8IXK - chains Z and E of the 25 polymer chains in the assembly; structure by electron microscopy, 3.30 A resolution.

# Chain Z (and E)
Name: Head virion protein G6P
Source organism: Inovirus M13
Notes: chain E of this document is another copy of the same molecule, construct and numbering; everything in this record applies to it too
Reference sequence: P69532 (G6P_BPM13); residues 1-112 here = UniProt positions 1-112
Amino-acid sequence (112 residues; each row starts with the number of its first residue):
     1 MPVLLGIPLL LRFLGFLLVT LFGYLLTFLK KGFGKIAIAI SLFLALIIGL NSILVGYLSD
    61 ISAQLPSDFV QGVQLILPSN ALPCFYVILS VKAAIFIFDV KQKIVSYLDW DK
Disordered / not traced: 1, 111-112

# How chain Z and chain E interact
Residue-residue contacts - 29 pairs, chain Z then chain E:
  Leu-4(Z) / Leu-4(E)  hydrophobic
  Leu-5(Z) / Pro-2(E)
  Leu-5(Z) / Val-3(E)  hydrophobic
  Leu-5(Z) / Leu-4(E)
  Gly-6(Z) / Val-3(E)
  Leu-9(Z) / Val-3(E)  hydrophobic
  Leu-9(Z) / Leu-11(E)  hydrophobic
  Leu-10(Z) / Leu-10(E)  hydrophobic
  Leu-10(Z) / Leu-11(E)  hydrophobic
  Phe-13(Z) / Leu-11(E)  hydrophobic
  Leu-21(Z) / Leu-18(E)  hydrophobic
  Lys-35(Z) / Leu-108(E)  hydrogen bond (side chain-backbone)
  Ala-39(Z) / Leu-108(E)  hydrophobic
  Phe-43(Z) / Gln-102(E)
  Leu-46(Z) / Phe-98(E)
  Leu-46(Z) / Lys-101(E)
  Leu-46(Z) / Gln-102(E)
  Leu-50(Z) / Ile-95(E)  hydrophobic
  Leu-54(Z) / Val-91(E)  hydrophobic
  Tyr-57(Z) / Val-87(E)  hydrophobic
  Tyr-57(Z) / Ser-90(E)
  Tyr-57(Z) / Val-91(E)  hydrophobic
  Ile-61(Z) / Asn-80(E)  hydrogen bond (backbone-side chain)
  Ile-61(Z) / Pro-83(E)  hydrophobic
  Ile-61(Z) / Cys-84(E)  hydrophobic
  Ile-61(Z) / Val-87(E)  hydrophobic
  Ala-63(Z) / Asn-80(E)
  Trp-110(Z) / Leu-108(E)  hydrophobic
  Trp-110(Z) / Asp-109(E)
Other interface residues (no listed pair), chain Z (23 interface residues in all): Leu-14, Phe-28, Leu-42, Ile-47, Lys-103, Tyr-107
Other interface residues (no listed pair), chain E (24 interface residues in all): Ile-7, Leu-14, Phe-22, Ala-94, Val-105, Ser-106

# Summary
The interface between chain Z and chain E involves 23 residues on one side and 24 on the other, with 2
hydrogen bonds. Polar contacts include Lys-35(Z)/Leu-108(E) and Ile-61(Z)/Asn-80(E).
Both chains are Head virion protein G6P (Inovirus M13). Entry 8IXK (bottom segment of the bacteriophage M13
mini variant) was determined by electron microscopy (same publication as 8IXL, 8IXJ and 8JWT).
